Entry 6F9N (X-ray diffraction, 2.50 A resolution); this record covers chains A and B.

== Chain A ==
Molecule: Cleavage and polyadenylation specificity factor subunit 1
From: Homo sapiens
UniProt: Q10570 (CPSF1_HUMAN); residues 1-1443 here = UniProt positions 1-1443
Chain sequence (1443 residues; numbered 1 to 1443; the number before each row is that of its first residue):
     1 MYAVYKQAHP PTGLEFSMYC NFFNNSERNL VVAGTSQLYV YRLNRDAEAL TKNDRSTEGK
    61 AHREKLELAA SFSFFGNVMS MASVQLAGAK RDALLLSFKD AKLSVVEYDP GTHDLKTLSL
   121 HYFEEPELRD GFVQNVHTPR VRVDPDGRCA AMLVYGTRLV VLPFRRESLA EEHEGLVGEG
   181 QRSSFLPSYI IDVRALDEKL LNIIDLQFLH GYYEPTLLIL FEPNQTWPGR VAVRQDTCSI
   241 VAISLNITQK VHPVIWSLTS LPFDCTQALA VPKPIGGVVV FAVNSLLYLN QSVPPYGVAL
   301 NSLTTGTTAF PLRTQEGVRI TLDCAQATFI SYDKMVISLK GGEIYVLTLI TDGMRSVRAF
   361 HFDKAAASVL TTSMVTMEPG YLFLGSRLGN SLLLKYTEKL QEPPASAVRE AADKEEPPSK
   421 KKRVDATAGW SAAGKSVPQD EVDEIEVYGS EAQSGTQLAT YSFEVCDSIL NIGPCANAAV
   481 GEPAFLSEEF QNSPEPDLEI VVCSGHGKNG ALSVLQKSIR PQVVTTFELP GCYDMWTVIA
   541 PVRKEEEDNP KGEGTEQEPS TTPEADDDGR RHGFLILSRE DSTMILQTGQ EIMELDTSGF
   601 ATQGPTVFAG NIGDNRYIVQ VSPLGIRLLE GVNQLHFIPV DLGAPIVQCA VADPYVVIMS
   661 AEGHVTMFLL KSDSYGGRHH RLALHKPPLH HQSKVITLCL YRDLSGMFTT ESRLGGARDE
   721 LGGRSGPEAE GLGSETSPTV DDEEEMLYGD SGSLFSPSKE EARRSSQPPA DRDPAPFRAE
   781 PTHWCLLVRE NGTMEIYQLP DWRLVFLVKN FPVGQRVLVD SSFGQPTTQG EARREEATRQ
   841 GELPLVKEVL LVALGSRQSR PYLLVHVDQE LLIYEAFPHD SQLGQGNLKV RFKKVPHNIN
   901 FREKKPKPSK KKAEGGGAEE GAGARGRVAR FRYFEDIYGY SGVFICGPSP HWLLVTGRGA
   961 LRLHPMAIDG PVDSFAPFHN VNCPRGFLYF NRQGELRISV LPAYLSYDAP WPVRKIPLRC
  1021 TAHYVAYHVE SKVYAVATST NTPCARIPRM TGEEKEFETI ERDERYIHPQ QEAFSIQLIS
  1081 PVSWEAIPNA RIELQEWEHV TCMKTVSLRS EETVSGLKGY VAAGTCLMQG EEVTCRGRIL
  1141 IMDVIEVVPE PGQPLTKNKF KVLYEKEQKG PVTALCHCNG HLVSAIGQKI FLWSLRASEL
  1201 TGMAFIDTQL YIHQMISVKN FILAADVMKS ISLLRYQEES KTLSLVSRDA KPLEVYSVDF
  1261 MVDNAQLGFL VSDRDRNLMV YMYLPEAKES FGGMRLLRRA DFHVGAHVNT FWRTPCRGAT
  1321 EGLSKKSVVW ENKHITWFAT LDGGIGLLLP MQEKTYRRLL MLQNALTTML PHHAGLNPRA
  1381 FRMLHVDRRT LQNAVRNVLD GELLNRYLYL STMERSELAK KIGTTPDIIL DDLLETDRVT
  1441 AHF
Unresolved in the structure: 46-63, 167-181, 196-197, 400-457, 542-568, 711-779, 823-843, 881-885, 904-927, 1052, 1150-1153, 1318-1330, 1387-1392
Swiss-Prot annotation at these positions:
  - motif: Lys893 to Pro908 (Nuclear localization signal)
  - modified residue (Phosphoserine): Ser756, Ser766
  - natural variant: Tyr5 to Phe1443 (deletion: In MYP27), Gln620 to Phe1443 (deletion: In MYP27), Asp1275 (D1275Y: In MYP27; uncertain significance)

== Chain B ==
Molecule: pre-mRNA 3' end processing protein WDR33
From: Homo sapiens
UniProt: Q9C0J8 (WDR33_HUMAN); residues 35-410 here = UniProt positions 35-410
Chain sequence (379 residues; row label = number of the first residue in the row):
    32 SNAQQAMQQL TFDGKRMRKA VNRKTIDYNP SVIKYLENRI WQRDQRDMRA IQPDAGYYND
    92 LVPPIGMLNN PMNAVTTKFV RTSTNKVKCP VFVVRWTPEG RRLVTGASSG EFTLWNGLTF
   152 NFETILQAHD SPVRAMTWSH NDMWMLTADH GGYVKYWQSN MNNVKMFQAH KEAIREASFS
   212 PTDNKFATCS DDGTVRIWDF LRCHEERILR GHGADVKCVD WHPTKGLVVS GSKDSQQPIK
   272 FWDPKTGQSL ATLHAHKNTV MEVKLNLNGN WLLTASRDHL CKLFDIRNLK EELQVFRGHK
   332 KEATAVAWHP VHEGLFASGG SDGSLLFWHV GVEKEVGGME MAHEGMIWSL AWHPLGHILC
   392 SGSNDHTSKF WTRNRPGDK
Unresolved in the structure: 32-53
Construct notes: expression tag (32-34)
Swiss-Prot annotation at these positions:
  - modified residue: Lys46 (N6-acetyllysine)
Reported in the primary citation:
  - mutagenesis - K46A/R47A (5 fold), R49A/K50A (12 fold): decreased binding to AAGAAA

== How chain A and chain B interact ==
Residue-residue contacts (143; chain A residue first):
  Glu15(A) - Arg74(B)  salt bridge
  Glu15(A) - Arg77(B)  salt bridge
  Asp130(A) - Trp302(B)
  Gly131(A) - Asn299(B)
  Gly131(A) - Asn301(B)  hydrogen bond (backbone-side chain)
  Gly131(A) - Trp302(B)
  Phe132(A) - Trp302(B)  hydrophobic
  Phe132(A) - Glu344(B)
  Val133(A) - Asn299(B)
  Val133(A) - Asn301(B)
  Val133(A) - Glu344(B)  hydrogen bond (backbone-side chain)
  Gln134(A) - Glu344(B)
  Val136(A) - Leu99(B)  hydrophobic
  Val136(A) - Asn100(B)  hydrogen bond (backbone-side chain)
  Thr138(A) - Arg77(B)
  Leu201(A) - Gly362(B)
  Gln225(A) - Asn100(B)  hydrogen bond (side chain-backbone)
  Gln225(A) - Asn101(B)
  Gln225(A) - Pro102(B)
  Gln225(A) - Met103(B)
  Thr226(A) - Asn101(B)  hydrogen bond (backbone-side chain)
  Thr226(A) - Met103(B)
  Trp227(A) - Leu92(B)  hydrophobic
  Trp227(A) - Met98(B)  hydrophobic
  Trp227(A) - Asn101(B)
  Trp227(A) - Asn104(B)
  Trp227(A) - Asn405(B)
  Pro228(A) - Ile82(B)
  Pro228(A) - Pro84(B)
  Gly229(A) - Asn405(B)
  Gly229(A) - Arg406(B)
  Gly229(A) - Pro407(B)
  Arg230(A) - Met103(B)
  Arg230(A) - Val106(B)
  Arg230(A) - Thr108(B)  hydrogen bond
  Arg230(A) - Val367(B)
  Arg230(A) - Gly368(B)
  Arg230(A) - Asn405(B)
  Val231(A) - Pro84(B)  hydrophobic
  Ala232(A) - Asp409(B)
  Ala232(A) - Lys410(B)
  Arg234(A) - Glu366(B)  hydrogen bond (side chain-backbone)
  Arg234(A) - Val367(B)
  Phe263(A) - Pro84(B)  hydrophobic
  Val283(A) - Ala81(B)  hydrophobic
  Val283(A) - Gln83(B)
  Asn284(A) - Gln83(B)  hydrogen bond
  Leu303(A) - Gln83(B)
  Thr307(A) - Pro84(B)
  Thr321(A) - Gln83(B)
  Asp323(A) - Arg80(B)
  Asp323(A) - Ala81(B)  hydrogen bond (side chain-backbone)
  Cys324(A) - Arg77(B)
  Cys324(A) - Asp78(B)  hydrogen bond (side chain-backbone)
  Cys324(A) - Met79(B)  hydrogen bond (side chain-backbone)
  Cys324(A) - Arg80(B)
  Lys340(A) - Arg80(B)  hydrogen bond (backbone-side chain)
  Thr372(A) - Arg74(B)  hydrogen bond
  Arg387(A) - Trp72(B)
  Arg387(A) - Arg74(B)
  Leu388(A) - Trp72(B)
  Pro474(A) - Ile71(B)
  His506(A) - Trp72(B)
  Cys1044(A) - Gly87(B)
  Cys1044(A) - Tyr89(B)  hydrogen bond
  Arg1046(A) - Tyr89(B)  hydrogen bond (backbone-side chain)
  Ile1047(A) - Ala86(B)
  Ile1047(A) - Gly87(B)
  Ile1047(A) - Tyr89(B)  hydrophobic
  Pro1048(A) - Tyr89(B)
  Arg1049(A) - Ala86(B)
  Thr1051(A) - Thr56(B)
  Ile1060(A) - Gly87(B)
  Arg1062(A) - Asp85(B)  salt bridge
  Tyr1066(A) - Asp85(B)  hydrogen bond
  Tyr1066(A) - Tyr88(B)
  Ile1067(A) - Tyr88(B)  hydrogen bond (backbone-side chain)
  His1068(A) - Tyr88(B)
  Pro1069(A) - Gly87(B)
  Pro1069(A) - Tyr88(B)  hydrophobic
  Glu1072(A) - Lys65(B)
  Phe1074(A) - Glu68(B)
  Trp1097(A) - Tyr89(B)  hydrogen bond
  Trp1097(A) - Asn90(B)
  His1099(A) - Glu68(B)  salt bridge
  Cys1126(A) - Ile64(B)  hydrophobic
  Met1128(A) - Pro61(B)
  Met1128(A) - Ile64(B)  hydrophobic
  Met1128(A) - Asn90(B)  hydrogen bond (backbone-side chain)
  Gln1129(A) - Tyr89(B)
  Gly1130(A) - Pro61(B)
  Gly1130(A) - Asn90(B)  hydrogen bond (backbone-side chain)
  Glu1131(A) - Thr56(B)
  Glu1131(A) - Ile57(B)
  Glu1131(A) - Asp58(B)  hydrogen bond (backbone-backbone)
  Glu1131(A) - Leu92(B)
  Glu1131(A) - His388(B)
  Glu1131(A) - Thr403(B)
  Glu1131(A) - Arg406(B)  salt bridge
  Glu1132(A) - Thr56(B)
  Glu1132(A) - Arg406(B)  salt bridge
  Val1133(A) - Asp58(B)
  Thr1134(A) - Asp58(B)
  Cys1135(A) - Asp58(B)  hydrogen bond (backbone-side chain)
  Cys1135(A) - Asn60(B)
  Pro1171(A) - Asn60(B)
  Gln1188(A) - Tyr59(B)  hydrogen bond
  Gln1188(A) - Glu130(B)
  Gln1188(A) - Arg132(B)  hydrogen bond (backbone-side chain)
  Gln1188(A) - Leu149(B)
  Lys1189(A) - Arg132(B)
  Asp1207(A) - Arg132(B)  salt bridge
  Thr1208(A) - Glu130(B)
  Gln1209(A) - Glu130(B)
  Gln1209(A) - Asp173(B)
  Leu1210(A) - Tyr59(B)  hydrogen bond (backbone-side chain)
  Leu1210(A) - Glu130(B)
  Leu1210(A) - His384(B)
  Leu1210(A) - Leu386(B)  hydrophobic
  Tyr1211(A) - Asn60(B)
  Tyr1211(A) - Val63(B)  hydrophobic
  Tyr1211(A) - Ile64(B)
  Tyr1211(A) - Leu67(B)  hydrophobic
  His1213(A) - Leu67(B)
  Val1227(A) - Val63(B)  hydrophobic
  Val1227(A) - Ile96(B)  hydrophobic
  Met1228(A) - Ile96(B)  hydrophobic
  Met1228(A) - Pro385(B)
  Met1228(A) - Leu386(B)  hydrophobic
  Arg1248(A) - Asp173(B)  salt bridge
  Ala1250(A) - Asn172(B)
  Glu1254(A) - Tyr66(B)  hydrogen bond
  Glu1254(A) - Arg70(B)  salt bridge
  Glu1254(A) - Ile96(B)
  Val1255(A) - Arg70(B)
  Tyr1256(A) - Arg70(B)
  Arg1274(A) - Tyr66(B)  hydrogen bond
  Arg1274(A) - Ile96(B)  hydrogen bond (side chain-backbone)
  Arg1274(A) - Leu99(B)
  Met1294(A) - Met174(B)  hydrophobic
  Asn1309(A) - Ile71(B)
  Leu1341(A) - Arg70(B)
  Leu1341(A) - Ile71(B)
Other interface residues (no listed pair), chain A (84 interface residues in all): Met79, Leu370, Ala476, Gln1070, Thr1101, Lys1229, His1307
Other interface residues (no listed pair), chain B (74 interface residues in all): Asp91, Lys109, Gly131, His171, Val342, Gly345, His360, Val361, Arg404
Interface features reported in the paper:
  - interface residues, chain A: Pro223(A), Leu300(A)
  - interface residues, chain B: Arg54(B)

== Overview ==
The interface between chain A and chain B involves 84 residues on one side and 74 on the other; the contacts
include 28 hydrogen bonds and 9 salt bridges. Polar contacts include Glu15(A)-Arg74(B), Glu15(A)-Arg77(B) and
Arg1062(A)-Asp85(B). The paper reports that K46A/R47A and R49A/K50A of chain B reduce binding to AAGAAA;
interface residues Pro223(A), Leu300(A) and Arg54(B).
Chain A is Cleavage and polyadenylation specificity factor subunit 1 and chain B is pre-mRNA 3' end processing
protein WDR33, both from Homo sapiens; the structure, Crystal structure of the human CPSF160-WDR33 complex,
was determined by X-ray diffraction.
